Entry 2CW0 (X-ray diffraction, 3.30 A resolution); this record covers chains A and B of the 6 polymer chains in the assembly.

== Chain A (and B) ==
Protein: DNA-directed RNA polymerase alpha chain
Source organism: Thermus thermophilus
Notes: EC 2.7.7.6; chain B of this document is another copy of the same molecule, construct and numbering; everything in this record applies to it too
UniProtKB: Q5SHR6 (RPOA_THET8); residue numbers follow UniProt; this construct covers 1-315
Sequence (315 residues; each row starts with the number of its first residue):
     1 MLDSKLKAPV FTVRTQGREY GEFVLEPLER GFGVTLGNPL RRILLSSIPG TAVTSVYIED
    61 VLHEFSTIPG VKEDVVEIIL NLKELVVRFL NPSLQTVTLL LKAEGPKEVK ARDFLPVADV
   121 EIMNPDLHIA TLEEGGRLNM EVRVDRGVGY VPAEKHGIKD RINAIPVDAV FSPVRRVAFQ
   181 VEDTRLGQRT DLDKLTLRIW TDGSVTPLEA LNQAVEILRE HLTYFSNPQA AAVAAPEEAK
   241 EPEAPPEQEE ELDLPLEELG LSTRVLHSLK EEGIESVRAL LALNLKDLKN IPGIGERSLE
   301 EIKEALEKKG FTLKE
Disordered / not traced: 230-315

== Chain A / chain B interface ==
Residue-residue contacts - 53 pairs, chain A then chain B:
  Lys5(A) with Glu220(B), salt bridge; Tyr224(B)
  Ala8(A) with Tyr224(B), hydrophobic
  Pro9(A) with Tyr224(B)
  Val10(A) with Gln229(B)
  Phe11(A) with Tyr224(B); Phe225(B), hydrophobic; Ser226(B); Asn227(B); Pro228(B); Gln229(B), hydrogen bond (backbone-backbone)
  Thr12(A) with Gln229(B)
  Val13(A) with Gln229(B)
  Leu25(A) with Tyr224(B); Phe225(B), hydrophobic
  Leu28(A) with His221(B)
  Arg30(A) with Lys155(B)
  Gly31(A) with Arg42(B)
  Phe32(A) with Ile43(B), hydrophobic; Ser47(B); His221(B)
  Val34(A) with Arg42(B)
  Thr35(A) with Pro39(B); Arg42(B), hydrogen bond; Ile43(B)
  Leu36(A) with His221(B)
  Pro39(A) with Pro39(B), hydrophobic
  Arg42(A) with Gly31(B), hydrogen bond (side chain-backbone); Thr35(B), hydrogen bond
  Ile43(A) with Phe32(B), hydrophobic; Thr35(B)
  Leu211(A) with Phe225(B), hydrophobic
  Val215(A) with Leu222(B)
  Leu218(A) with Leu36(B), hydrophobic; Leu222(B), hydrophobic
  Arg219(A) with Arg219(B); Leu222(B)
  His221(A) with Leu28(B); Phe32(B)
  Leu222(A) with Leu36(B), hydrophobic
  Tyr224(A) with Pro9(B), hydrophobic; Phe11(B); Leu25(B)
  Phe225(A) with Phe11(B); Leu25(B), hydrophobic; Leu40(B), hydrophobic; Val215(B), hydrophobic
  Asn227(A) with Phe11(B)
  Pro228(A) with Phe11(B); Val13(B), hydrophobic
  Gln229(A) with Phe11(B), hydrogen bond (backbone-backbone); Thr12(B); Val13(B)
Also at the interface, not in a pair above, chain A (35 interface residues in all): Leu40, Ser47, Leu195, Leu197, Ile217, Ser226
Also at the interface, not in a pair above, chain B (32 interface residues in all): Lys5, Val34, Leu211, Ile217, Leu218

== In short ==
The interface between chain A and chain B involves 35 residues on one side and 32 on the other, with 5
hydrogen bonds and 1 salt bridge. Among the polar pairs are Lys5(A)-Glu220(B), Thr35(A)-Arg42(B) and
Arg42(A)-Gly31(B).
Both chains are DNA-directed RNA polymerase alpha chain (Thermus thermophilus). Entry 2CW0 (Crystal structure
of Thermus thermophilus RNA polymerase holoenzyme at 3.3 angstroms resolution) was determined by X-ray
diffraction, deposited together with 1ZYR.
